Entry 3IOD (X-ray diffraction, 1.75 A resolution); this record covers chains A and B.

# Chain A (and B)
Name: Pantothenate synthetase
From: Mycobacterium tuberculosis
Notes: EC 6.3.2.1; fragment: Pantoate-beta-alanine ligase; chain B of this document is another copy of the same molecule, construct and numbering; everything in this record applies to it too
UniProt: P0A5R0 (PANC_MYCTU); numbering as in UniProt (aligned over 1-300)
Chain sequence (301 residues; row label = number of the first residue in the row; numbering starts at 0):
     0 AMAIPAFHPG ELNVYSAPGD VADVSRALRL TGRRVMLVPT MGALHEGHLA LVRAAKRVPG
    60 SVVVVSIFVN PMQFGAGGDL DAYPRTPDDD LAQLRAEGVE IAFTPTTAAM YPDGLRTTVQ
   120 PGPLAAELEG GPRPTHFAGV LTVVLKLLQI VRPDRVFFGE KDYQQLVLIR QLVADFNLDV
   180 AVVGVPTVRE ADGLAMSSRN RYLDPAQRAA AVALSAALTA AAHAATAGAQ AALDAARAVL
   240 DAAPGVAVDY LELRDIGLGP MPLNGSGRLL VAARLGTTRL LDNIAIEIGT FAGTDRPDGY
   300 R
Not modelled in the structure: 0-3, 74-78, 259-262, 289-300 (chain B: 0-1, 71-85, 289-300)
Construct notes: expression tag (0); engineered mutation Ala2 (Thr in P0A5R0), Gly77 (Glu in P0A5R0)
Residues lining bound ligands: A6D ((2R,3R,4S,5S)-2-(6-amino-9H-purin-9-yl)-5-{[(3-nitrobenzyl)disulfanyl]methyl}tetrahydrofuran-3,4-diol): Pro38, Thr39, Met40, His44, Gly46, His47, Leu50, Ser65, Phe67, Asn69, Gln72, Val139, Val142, Leu146, Phe157, Gly158, Lys160, Asp161, Gln164, Val184, Pro185, Thr186, Val187, Ala194, Met195
What the authors report for this chain:
  - binding site for A6D: Thr39, Ser65, Phe67
  - conformationally variable residues (order/disorder transition): Met71 to Thr85

# How chain A and chain B interact
Pairs across the interface - 49 pairs, chain A then chain B:
  Arg25(A) - Asp178(B)  salt bridge
  Arg115(A) - Gln119(B)
  Arg115(A) - Pro120(B)
  Arg115(A) - Gly121(B)
  Arg115(A) - Gln170(B)
  Arg115(A) - Asp174(B)  salt bridge
  Thr116(A) - Val118(B)
  Thr116(A) - Gln119(B)
  Thr116(A) - Gln170(B)
  Thr116(A) - Leu171(B)
  Thr116(A) - Asp174(B)  hydrogen bond
  Thr116(A) - Phe175(B)
  Thr117(A) - Val118(B)
  Thr117(A) - Gln119(B)  hydrogen bond (backbone-backbone)
  Thr117(A) - Phe175(B)
  Val118(A) - Thr116(B)
  Val118(A) - Thr117(B)
  Val118(A) - Phe175(B)  hydrophobic
  Gln119(A) - Arg115(B)
  Gln119(A) - Thr116(B)
  Gln119(A) - Thr117(B)  hydrogen bond (backbone-backbone)
  Pro120(A) - Arg115(B)
  Gly121(A) - Arg115(B)
  Leu144(A) - Phe175(B)  hydrophobic
  Lys145(A) - Asp174(B)  hydrogen bond (side chain-backbone)
  Lys145(A) - Asn176(B)  hydrogen bond
  Gln148(A) - Gln148(B)  hydrogen bond
  Gln148(A) - Phe175(B)
  Gln148(A) - Asn176(B)
  Gln148(A) - Leu177(B)
  Ile149(A) - Asn176(B)
  Arg151(A) - Gln148(B)  hydrogen bond
  Arg151(A) - Arg151(B)
  Gln170(A) - Arg115(B)
  Gln170(A) - Thr116(B)
  Leu171(A) - Thr116(B)
  Asp174(A) - Arg115(B)  salt bridge
  Asp174(A) - Thr116(B)  hydrogen bond
  Asp174(A) - Lys145(B)  hydrogen bond (backbone-side chain)
  Phe175(A) - Thr116(B)
  Phe175(A) - Thr117(B)
  Phe175(A) - Leu144(B)  hydrophobic
  Phe175(A) - Gln148(B)
  Asn176(A) - Lys145(B)  hydrogen bond
  Asn176(A) - Gln148(B)
  Asn176(A) - Ile149(B)
  Leu177(A) - Gln148(B)
  Asp178(A) - Arg25(B)  salt bridge
  Asp178(A) - Arg151(B)  salt bridge
Interface residues without a listed pair, chain A (24 interface residues in all): Asp112, Leu140, Thr141, Ala173
Interface residues without a listed pair, chain B (24 interface residues in all): Asp112, Leu140, Thr141, Ala173

# In short
Chain A and chain B each contribute 24 residues to their interface; the contacts include 10 hydrogen bonds and
5 salt bridges. Among the polar pairs are Arg25(A)-Asp178(B), Arg115(A)-Asp174(B) and Asp178(A)-Arg151(B).
Ligands of chain A: compound A6D. From the paper: a binding site for A6D at Thr39(A), Ser65(A) and Phe67(A);
conformational variability at Met71(A).
Both chains are Pantothenate synthetase (Mycobacterium tuberculosis). Entry 3IOD (Crystal Structure of
Mycobacterium Tuberculosis Pantothenate Synthetase at 1.75 Ang resolution in complex with
5'-deoxy-5'-((3-nitrobenzyl)disulfanyl)-adenosine) was determined by X-ray diffraction together with 3IOB,
3IOC and 3IOE from the same study.
